7C4Q - chains A and D of the 3 polymer chains in the assembly; structure by X-ray diffraction, 2.50 A resolution.

[Chain A]
Name: Terfa protein
Source organism: Danio rerio
Reference sequence: Q4QRH9 (Q4QRH9_DANRE); residues 521-574 here correspond to UniProt positions 520-573 (UniProt number = residue number - 1)
Amino-acid sequence (54 residues; row label = number of the first residue in the row):
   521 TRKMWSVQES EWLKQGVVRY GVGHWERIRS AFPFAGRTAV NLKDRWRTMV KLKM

[Chain D]
Molecule: 12-nt DNA strand
Sequence (12 nucleotides; each row starts with the number of its first residue):
     1 CCCTAACCCT AA

[Interface between chain A and chain D]
Residue-residue contacts (19; chain A residue first):
  Arg-522(A) with DA5(D), base contact; DA6(D), hydrogen bond to the base; DC7(D), phosphate contact
  Lys-523(A) with DA6(D), sugar contact; DC7(D), hydrogen bond to the phosphate
  Met-524(A) with DA5(D), phosphate contact; DA6(D), sugar contact
  Trp-525(A) with DA6(D), hydrogen bond to the phosphate
  Arg-557(A) with DC7(D), salt bridge to the phosphate
  Asn-561(A) with DC7(D), sugar contact
  Lys-563(A) with DC8(D), base contact
  Asp-564(A) with DC7(D), hydrogen bond to the base; DC8(D), hydrogen bond to the base
  Arg-565(A) with DA6(D), salt bridge to the phosphate
  Arg-567(A) with DC7(D), base contact
  Thr-568(A) with DA5(D), phosphate contact; DA6(D), phosphate contact
  Lys-571(A) with DA5(D), salt bridge to the phosphate
  Leu-572(A) with DA5(D), phosphate contact
Interface residues without a listed pair, chain A (14 interface residues in all): Val-560
Interface residues without a listed pair, chain D (6 interface residues in all): DT4, DC9

[Summary]
The interface between chain A and chain D involves 14 residues on one side and 6 on the other; the contacts
include 5 hydrogen bonds and 3 salt bridges. Polar contacts include Arg-522(A)/DA6(D), Asp-564(A)/DC7(D) and
Asp-564(A)/DC8(D).
Here chain A is Terfa protein (Danio rerio) and chain D is a 12-nt DNA strand. Entry 7C4Q (Crystal structure
of DBD plasma treated zebrafish TRF2 myb-domain complexed with DNA) was determined by X-ray diffraction.
